PDB entry 8WDB | electron microscopy, 2.86 A resolution | chains B and A of the 4 polymer chains in the assembly

Chain B:
Name: Probable dipeptide-transport integral membrane protein ABC transporter DppB
Source organism: Mycobacterium tuberculosis (strain ATCC 25618 / H37Rv)
Reference sequence: I6YGV9 (I6YGV9_MYCTU); residues 1-308 here = UniProt positions 1-308
Chain sequence (308 residues; each row starts with the number of its first residue):
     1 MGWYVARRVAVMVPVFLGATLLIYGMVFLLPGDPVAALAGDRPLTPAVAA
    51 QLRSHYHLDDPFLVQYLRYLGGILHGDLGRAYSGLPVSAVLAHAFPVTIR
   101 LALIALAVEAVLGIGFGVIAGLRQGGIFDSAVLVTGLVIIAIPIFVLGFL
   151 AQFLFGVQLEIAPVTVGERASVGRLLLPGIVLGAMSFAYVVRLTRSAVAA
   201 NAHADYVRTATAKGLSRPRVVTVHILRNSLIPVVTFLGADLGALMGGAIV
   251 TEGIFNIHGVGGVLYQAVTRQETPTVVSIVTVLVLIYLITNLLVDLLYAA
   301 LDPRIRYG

Chain A:
Name: Probable periplasmic dipeptide-binding lipoprotein DppA
Source organism: Mycobacterium tuberculosis (strain ATCC 25618 / H37Rv)
Reference sequence: I6X811 (I6X811_MYCTU); residue numbers follow UniProt; this construct covers 25-541
Chain sequence (517 residues; each row starts with the number of its first residue):
    25 CGGGVLSPDVVLVNGGEPPNPLIPTGTNDSNGGRIIDRLFAGLMSYDAVG
    75 KPSLEVAQSIESADNVNYRITVKPGWKFTDGSPVTAHSFVDAWNYGALST
   125 NAQLQQHFFSPIEGFDDVAGAPGDKSRTTMSGLRVVNDLEFTVRLKAPTI
   175 DFTLRLGHSSFYPLPDSAFRDMAAFGRNPIGNGPYKLADGPAGPAWEHNV
   225 RIDLVPNPDYHGNRKPRNKGLRFEFYANLDTAYADLLSGNLDVLDTIPPS
   275 ALTVYQRDLGDHATSGPAAINQTLDTPLRLPHFGGEEGRLRRLALSAAIN
   325 RPQICQQIFAGTRSPARDFTARSLPGFDPNLPGNEVLDYDPQRARRLWAQ
   375 ADAISPWSGRYAIAYNADAGHRDWVDAVANSIKNVLGIDAVAAPQPTFAG
   425 FRTQITNRAIDSAFRAGWRGDYPSMIEFLAPLFTAGAGSNDVGYINPEFD
   475 AALAAAEAAPTLTESHELVNDAQRILFHDMPVVPLWDYISVVGWSSQVSN
   525 VTVTWNGLPDYENIVKA

Chain B / chain A interface:
Residue-residue contacts (51):
  Gly-32(B) / Ala-423(A)
  Gly-32(B) / Gly-424(A)
  Gly-32(B) / Thr-427(A)
  Asp-33(B) / Thr-427(A)  hydrogen bond (backbone-side chain)
  Ala-36(B) / Arg-426(A)
  Ala-36(B) / Thr-427(A)
  Ala-37(B) / Ala-423(A)  hydrophobic
  Leu-38(B) / Leu-128(A)
  Ala-39(B) / Asn-52(A)  hydrogen bond (backbone-side chain)
  Gly-40(B) / Arg-426(A)
  Asp-41(B) / Arg-443(A)  salt bridge
  Arg-42(B) / Trp-442(A)
  Arg-42(B) / Arg-443(A)  hydrogen bond (side chain-backbone)
  Arg-42(B) / Asp-445(A)  salt bridge
  Pro-43(B) / Gly-462(A)
  Pro-43(B) / Ser-463(A)
  Leu-44(B) / Leu-128(A)  hydrophobic
  Thr-45(B) / Gln-130(A)
  Ala-47(B) / Ser-123(A)
  Ala-47(B) / Gly-144(A)
  Val-48(B) / Gln-127(A)
  Val-48(B) / Gln-130(A)
  Gln-51(B) / Ser-123(A)
  Gln-51(B) / Thr-124(A)
  Gln-51(B) / Ala-126(A)
  Leu-52(B) / Ala-126(A)  hydrophobic
  Ser-83(B) / Pro-43(A)
  Ser-83(B) / Pro-45(A)
  Leu-85(B) / His-222(A)
  Gln-152(B) / Ala-258(A)
  Val-157(B) / Ser-262(A)
  Val-164(B) / Asp-259(A)
  Val-164(B) / Ser-262(A)
  Thr-165(B) / Thr-255(A)
  Thr-165(B) / Asp-259(A)  hydrogen bond
  Glu-168(B) / Val-224(A)
  Glu-168(B) / Arg-225(A)  salt bridge
  Gly-253(B) / Asn-252(A)
  Gly-253(B) / Thr-255(A)  hydrogen bond (backbone-side chain)
  Ile-254(B) / Thr-255(A)  hydrogen bond (backbone-side chain)
  Asn-256(B) / Phe-249(A)  hydrogen bond (side chain-backbone)
  Asn-256(B) / Tyr-250(A)
  Asn-256(B) / Ala-251(A)
  His-258(B) / Asn-223(A)  hydrogen bond (side chain-backbone)
  His-258(B) / Phe-249(A)
  Tyr-265(B) / Asp-392(A)  hydrogen bond
  Val-268(B) / Thr-421(A)
  Thr-269(B) / Phe-422(A)
  Thr-269(B) / Ala-423(A)
  Gln-271(B) / Thr-421(A)
  Gln-271(B) / Ala-423(A)  hydrogen bond (side chain-backbone)
Also at the interface, not in a pair above, chain B (33 interface residues in all): Gly-156, Arg-270
Also at the interface, not in a pair above, chain A (38 interface residues in all): Asn-44, Glu-248, Asn-264, Glu-451

In short:
33 residues of chain B face 38 of chain A across their interface, with 10 hydrogen bonds and 3 salt bridges.
Among the polar pairs are Asp-41(B)/Arg-443(A), Arg-42(B)/Asp-445(A) and Glu-168(B)/Arg-225(A).
Chain B is Probable dipeptide-transport integral membrane protein ABC transporter DppB and chain A is Probable
periplasmic dipeptide-binding lipoprotein DppA, both from Mycobacterium tuberculosis (strain ATCC 25618 /
H37Rv); the structure, Cryo-EM structure of the ATP-bound DppABCD complex, was determined by electron
microscopy.
